Entry 1SM2 (X-ray diffraction, 2.30 A resolution); this record covers chain A.

Chain A:
Name: Tyrosine-protein kinase ITK/TSK
Source organism: Homo sapiens
Notes: EC 2.7.1.112; fragment: catalytic kinase domain
Reference sequence: Q08881 (ITK_HUMAN); residues 357-620 here = UniProt positions 357-620
Amino-acid sequence (264 residues; numbered 357 to 620; the number before each row is that of its first residue):
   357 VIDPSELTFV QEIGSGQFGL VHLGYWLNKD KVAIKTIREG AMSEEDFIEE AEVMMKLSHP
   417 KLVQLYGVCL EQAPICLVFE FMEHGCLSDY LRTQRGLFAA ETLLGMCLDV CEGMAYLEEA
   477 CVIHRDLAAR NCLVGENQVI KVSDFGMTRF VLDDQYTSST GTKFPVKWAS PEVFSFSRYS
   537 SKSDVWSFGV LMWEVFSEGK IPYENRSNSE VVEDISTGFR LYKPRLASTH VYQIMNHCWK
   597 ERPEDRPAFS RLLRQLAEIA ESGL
Disordered / not traced: 503-520, 620
Small-molecule neighbours: staurosporine (STU): Ile369, Gly370, Ser371, Val377, Ala389, Lys391, Val419, Phe435, Glu436, Phe437, Met438, Gly441, Cys442, Arg486, Asn487, Leu489, Ser499, Asp500
UniProt features mapped onto this chain:
  - active site: Asp482 (Proton acceptor)
  - binding site (ATP): Ile369 to Val377, Lys391
  - modified residue: Tyr512 (Phosphotyrosine), Ser565 (Phosphoserine)
  - natural variant: Arg451 (R451Q: In a gastric adenocarcinoma sample)

In short:
Chain A binds staurosporine. Curated annotation (UniProt) lists active-site residue Asp482 and 10 ATP-binding
residues.
Chain A is Tyrosine-protein kinase ITK/TSK (Homo sapiens); the structure, Crystal structure of the
phosphorylated Interleukin-2 tyrosine kinase catalytic domain, was determined by X-ray diffraction together
with 1SNU and 1SNX from the same study.
